Entry 3J34 (electron microscopy, 8.60 A resolution (very low resolution: no residue pairs are listed; an interface is given only as per-side residue counts)); this record covers chains l and m of the 42 polymer chains in the assembly.

== Chain l (and m) ==
Protein: capsid protein
Source organism: Human immunodeficiency virus 1
Notes: chain m of this document is another copy of the same molecule, construct and numbering; everything in this record applies to it too
Reference sequence: Q79791 (Q79791_9HIV1); residues 1-231 here correspond to UniProt positions 133-363 (UniProt number = residue number + 132)
Chain sequence (231 residues; numbered 1 to 231; the number before each row is that of its first residue):
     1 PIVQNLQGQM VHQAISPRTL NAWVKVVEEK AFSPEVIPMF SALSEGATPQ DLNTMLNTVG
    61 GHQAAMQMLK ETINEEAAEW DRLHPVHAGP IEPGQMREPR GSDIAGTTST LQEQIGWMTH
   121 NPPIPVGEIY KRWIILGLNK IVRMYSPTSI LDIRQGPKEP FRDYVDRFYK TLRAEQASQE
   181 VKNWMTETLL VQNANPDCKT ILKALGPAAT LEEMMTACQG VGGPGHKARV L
Cystine bridges: Cys-198/Cys-218
Sequence notes: engineered mutation Glu-92 (Ala224 in Q79791)
From the paper describing this entry:
  - mutagenesis - I201D, A204D, L205D: decreased stability
  - mutagenesis - A204C: increased stability

== Interface between chain l and chain m ==
At this resolution (9 A) residue pairs are not listed: 32 residues of chain l and 27 of chain m lie at the interface.

== In short ==
32 residues of chain l face 27 of chain m across their interface. From the paper: I201D, A204D and L205D of
chain l reduce stability; A204C of chain l increases stability.
Chain l and chain m are both capsid protein (Human immunodeficiency virus 1); the structure, Structure of
HIV-1 Capsid Protein by Cryo-EM, was determined by electron microscopy (same publication as 3J4F, 3J3Q and
3J3Y).
